8C5U - chains A and N of the 5 polymer chains in the assembly; structure by electron microscopy, 3.62 A resolution.

[Chain A]
Protein: DNA-directed RNA polymerase, mitochondrial
From: Saccharomyces cerevisiae S288C
Notes: EC 2.7.7.6
Reference sequence: P13433 (RPOM_YEAST); residues 100-1351 here = UniProt positions 100-1351
Chain sequence (1262 residues; each row starts with the number of its first residue):
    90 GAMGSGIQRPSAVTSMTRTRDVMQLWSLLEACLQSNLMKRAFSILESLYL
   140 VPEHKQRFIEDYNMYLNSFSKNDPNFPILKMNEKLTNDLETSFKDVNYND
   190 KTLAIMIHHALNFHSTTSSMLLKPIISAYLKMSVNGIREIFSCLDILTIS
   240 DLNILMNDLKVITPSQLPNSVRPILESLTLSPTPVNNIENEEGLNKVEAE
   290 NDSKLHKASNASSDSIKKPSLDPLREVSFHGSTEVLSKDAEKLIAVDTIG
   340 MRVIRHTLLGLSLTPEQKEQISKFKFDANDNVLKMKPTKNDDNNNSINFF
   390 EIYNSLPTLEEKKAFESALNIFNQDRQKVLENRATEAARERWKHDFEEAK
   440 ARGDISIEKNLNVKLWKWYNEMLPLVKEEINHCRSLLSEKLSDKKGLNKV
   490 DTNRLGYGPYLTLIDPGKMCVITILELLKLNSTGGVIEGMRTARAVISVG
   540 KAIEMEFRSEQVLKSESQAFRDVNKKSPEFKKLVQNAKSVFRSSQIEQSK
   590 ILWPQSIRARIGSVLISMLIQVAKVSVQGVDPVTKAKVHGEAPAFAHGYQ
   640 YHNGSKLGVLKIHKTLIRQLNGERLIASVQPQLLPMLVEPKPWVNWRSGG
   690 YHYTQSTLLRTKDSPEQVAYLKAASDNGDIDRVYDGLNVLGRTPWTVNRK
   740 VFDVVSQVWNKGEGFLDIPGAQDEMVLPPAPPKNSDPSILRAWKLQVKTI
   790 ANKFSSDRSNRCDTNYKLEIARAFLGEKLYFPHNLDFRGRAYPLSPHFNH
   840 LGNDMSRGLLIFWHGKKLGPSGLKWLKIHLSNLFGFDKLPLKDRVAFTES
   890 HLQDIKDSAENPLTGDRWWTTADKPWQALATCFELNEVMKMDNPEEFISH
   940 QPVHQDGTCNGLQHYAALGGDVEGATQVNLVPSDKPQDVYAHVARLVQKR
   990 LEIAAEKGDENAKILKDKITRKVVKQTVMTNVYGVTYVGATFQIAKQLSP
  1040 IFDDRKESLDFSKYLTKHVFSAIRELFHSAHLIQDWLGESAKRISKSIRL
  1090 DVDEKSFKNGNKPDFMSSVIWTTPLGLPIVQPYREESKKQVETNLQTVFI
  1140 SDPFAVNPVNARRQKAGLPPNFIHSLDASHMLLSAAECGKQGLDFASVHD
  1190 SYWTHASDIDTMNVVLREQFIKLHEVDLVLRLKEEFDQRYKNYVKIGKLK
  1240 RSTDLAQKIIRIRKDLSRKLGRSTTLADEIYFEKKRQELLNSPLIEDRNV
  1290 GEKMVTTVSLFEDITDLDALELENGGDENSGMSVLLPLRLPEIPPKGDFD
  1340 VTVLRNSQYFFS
Disordered / not traced: 90-385, 524-526, 554-588, 1311-1319
Differences from the reference sequence: expression tag (90-99)
What the authors report for this chain:
  - conformationally variable residues (loop rearrangement): Leu-519 to Gly-528

[Chain N]
Molecule: Non-template DNA
Sequence (37 nucleotides; numbered 101 to 137; the number before each row is that of its first residue):
   101 CGAATAAGTATTGATATAAGTAATAAATGCAAATTGC
Disordered / not traced: 101-105

[How chain A and chain N interact]
Pairs across the interface (14):
  Tyr-640(A) / DT117(N)  hydrogen bond to the phosphate
  Tyr-640(A) / DA118(N)  sugar contact
  Asn-642(A) / DA118(N)  base contact
  Gly-643(A) / DT117(N)  hydrogen bond to the base
  Gly-643(A) / DA118(N)  base contact
  Lys-645(A) / DT117(N)  base contact
  Tyr-1026(A) / DC130(N)  sugar contact
  Val-1027(A) / DC130(N)  base contact
  Lys-1052(A) / DC130(N)  salt bridge to the phosphate
  Lys-1081(A) / DT134(N)  salt bridge to the phosphate
  Lys-1128(A) / DT112(N)  salt bridge to the phosphate
  Arg-1151(A) / DT134(N)  sugar contact
  Lys-1154(A) / DA133(N)  hydrogen bond to the phosphate
  Lys-1154(A) / DT134(N)  salt bridge to the phosphate
Interface residues without a listed pair, chain A (14 interface residues in all): Gly-485, Ser-644, Ala-1150
Interface residues without a listed pair, chain N (9 interface residues in all): DA110, DA116, DA132

[Summary]
14 residues of chain A face 9 of chain N across their interface, with 3 hydrogen bonds and 4 salt bridges.
Polar contacts include Gly-643(A)/DT117(N), Tyr-640(A)/DT117(N) and Lys-1154(A)/DA133(N). The paper reports
conformational variability at Leu-519(A).
Chain A is DNA-directed RNA polymerase, mitochondrial (Saccharomyces cerevisiae S288C) and chain N is
Non-template DNA; the structure, Cryo-EM structure of yeast mitochondrial RNA polymerase transcription
initiation complex with 8-mer RNA, pppGpGpUpApApApUpG (IC8), was determined by electron microscopy (same
publication as 8AP1, 8ATT, 8ATV, 8ATW, 8C5S and 8Q63).
